PDB entry 4UT6 | X-ray diffraction, 3.20 A resolution | chains A and H of the 3 polymer chains in the assembly

# Chain A
Molecule: Envelope glycoprotein E
From: Dengue virus 2
Notes: fragment: soluble ectodomain, residues 281-671
Amino-acid sequence (422 residues; numbered 1 to 1422; 1000 numbers in that range are skipped by the numbering (no residue carries them; nothing is unmodelled there); the number before each row is that of its first residue):
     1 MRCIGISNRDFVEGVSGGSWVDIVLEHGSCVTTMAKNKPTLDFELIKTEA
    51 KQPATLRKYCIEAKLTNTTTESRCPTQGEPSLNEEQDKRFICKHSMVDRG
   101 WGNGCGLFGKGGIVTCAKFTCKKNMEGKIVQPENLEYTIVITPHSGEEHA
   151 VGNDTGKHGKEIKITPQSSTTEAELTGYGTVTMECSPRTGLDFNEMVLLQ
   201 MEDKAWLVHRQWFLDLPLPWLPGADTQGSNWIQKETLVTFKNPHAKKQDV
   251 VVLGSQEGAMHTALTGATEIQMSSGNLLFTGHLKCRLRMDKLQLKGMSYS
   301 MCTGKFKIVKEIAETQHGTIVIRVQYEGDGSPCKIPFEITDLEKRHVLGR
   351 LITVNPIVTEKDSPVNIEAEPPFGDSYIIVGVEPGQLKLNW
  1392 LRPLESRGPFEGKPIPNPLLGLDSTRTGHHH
Disordered / not traced: 1395-1422
Disulfide bonds: Cys3-Cys30, Cys60-Cys121, Cys74-Cys105, Cys92-Cys116, Cys185-Cys285, Cys302-Cys333
Covalent attachments: N-acetylglucosamine (NAG) linked to Asn67; glycan linked to Asn153
Reported in the primary citation:
  - post-translational modification sites: Asn67, Asn153
  - self-association interface (contacts with another copy of this molecule); pairs are residue here / residue on that copy: Lys310-Trp101

# Chain H
Molecule: Broadly neutralizing human antibody EDE2 B7
From: Homo sapiens
Notes: fragment: fab fragment, heavy chain, residues 1-263; antibody fragment or engineered binder
Amino-acid sequence (283 residues; numbered 1 to 263 plus 20 insertion-coded residues; the number before each row is that of its first residue; a row labelled like 82A-82C holds insertion residues (82A, then the next letters in order)):
     1 EVQLVESGGGLVQPGGSLKLSCAASGFTFSSHWMHWVRQAPGKGLVWVSR
    51 TN
   52A S
    53 DGSSTSYADSVKGRFMISRDNSKNTVYLHM
82A-82C NGL
    83 RAEDTAVYFCARDGVRYY
100A-100P YDSTGYYPDNFFQYGL
   101 DVWGQGTTVTVSSASTKGPSVFPLAPSSKSTSGGTAALGCLVKDYFPEPV
   151 TVSWNSGALTSGVHTFPAVLQSSGLYSLSSVVTVPSSSLGTQTYICNVNH
   201 KPSNTKVDKRVEPKSCDKTHTCPPCPLEDDDDKAGWSHPQFEKGGGSGGG
   251 SGGGSWSHPQFEK
Disordered / not traced: 1, 112-263
Disulfide bonds: Cys22-Cys92
Residues lining bound ligands: N-acetylglucosamine (NAG; 2-acetamido-2-deoxy-beta-D-glucopyranose): Gly65, Phe67, Met68
Reported in the primary citation:
  - binding site for N-acetylglucosamine: Met68, Tyr99
  - binding site for alpha-D-mannopyranose: Asp101

# How chain A and chain H interact
Contacting residue pairs (26; chain A residue first):
  Thr68(A) with Ser55(H); Thr57(H)
  Thr70(A) with Ser55(H), hydrogen bond (side chain-backbone); Ser56(H); Pro100H(H)
  Glu71(A) with Pro100H(H); Asn100J(H)
  Ser72(A) with Tyr100G(H); Pro100H(H), hydrogen bond (backbone-backbone); Asp100I(H), hydrogen bond
  Arg99(A) with Tyr100G(H); Asp100I(H), salt bridge
  Trp101(A) with Tyr100A(H)
  Gly102(A) with Tyr100A(H); Ser100C(H), hydrogen bond (backbone-side chain)
  Asn103(A) with Arg98(H); Tyr100A(H); Asp100B(H); Tyr100G(H)
  Gly104(A) with Tyr100A(H), hydrogen bond (backbone-backbone); Asp100I(H)
  Lys246(A) with Tyr100F(H); Tyr100G(H), hydrogen bond (backbone-side chain)
  Lys247(A) with Asp53(H), salt bridge; Tyr100F(H)
  Gln248(A) with Tyr100F(H), hydrogen bond (backbone-side chain)
Interface residues without a listed pair, chain A (18 interface residues in all): Thr69, Arg73, Val97, Asp98, Ile113, Asp249
Interface residues without a listed pair, chain H (14 interface residues in all): Thr100D
The authors on this interface:
  - specific contacts: Ser72(A)-Pro100H(H), Arg99(A)-Asp100I(H), Gly102(A)-Ser100C(H), Lys246(A)-Tyr100G(H), Lys247(A)-Asp53(H), Gln248(A)-Tyr100F(H)
  - epitope / paratope residues, chain A: Asn67(A), Ser72(A), Val97(A), Arg99(A), Gly102(A), Lys246(A), Lys247(A), Gln248(A)

# Overview
18 residues of chain A and 14 residues of chain H are in contact; the contacts include 7 hydrogen bonds and 2
salt bridges. Polar pairs include Arg99(A)-Asp100I(H), Lys247(A)-Asp53(H) and Thr70(A)-Ser55(H). The authors
report contacts between Ser72(A) and Pro100H(H), Arg99(A) and Asp100I(H) and Gly102(A) and Ser100C(H) among
others. From the paper: a binding site for N-acetylglucosamine at Met68(H) and Tyr99(H); a binding site for
alpha-D-mannopyranose at Asp101(H).
Here chain A is Envelope glycoprotein E (Dengue virus 2) and chain H is Broadly neutralizing human antibody
EDE2 B7 (Homo sapiens). Entry 4UT6 (Crystal structure of dengue 2 virus envelope glycoprotein in complex with
the Fab fragment of the ...) was determined by X-ray diffraction together with 4UT7, 4UT9, 4UTB and 4UTC from
the same study.
